Entry 7ME7 (electron microscopy, 3.73 A resolution); this record covers chains R and A of the 3 polymer chains in the assembly.

Chain R:
Name: Spike protein S1
Organism: Severe acute respiratory syndrome coronavirus 2
UniProtKB: P0DTC2 (SPIKE_SARS2); numbering as in UniProt (aligned over 333-526)
Sequence (194 residues; row label = number of the first residue in the row):
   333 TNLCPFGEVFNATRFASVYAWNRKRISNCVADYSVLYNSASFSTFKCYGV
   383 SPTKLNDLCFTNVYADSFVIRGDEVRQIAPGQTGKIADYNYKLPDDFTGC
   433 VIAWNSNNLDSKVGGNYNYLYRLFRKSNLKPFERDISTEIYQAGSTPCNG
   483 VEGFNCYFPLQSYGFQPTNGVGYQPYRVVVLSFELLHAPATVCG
UniProt features mapped onto this chain:
  - region: Arg403 to Asp405 (Integrin-binding motif), Asn448 to Phe456 (Immunodominant HLA epitope recognized by the CD8+)
  - glycosylation: Asn343 (N-linked (GlcNAc...) (complex) asparagine)
  - natural variant: Gly339 (G339D: In strain: Omicron/BA.1, Omicron/BA.2 and 4 more; G339H: In strain: Omicron/BA.2.75, Omicron/XBB.1.5 and 1 more), Arg346 (R346K: In strain: Mu/B.1.621; R346T: In strain: Omicron/BQ.1.1, Omicron/XBB.1.5 and 1 more), Leu368 (L368I: In strain: Omicron/XBB.1.5, Omicron/EG.5.1), Ser371 (S371F: In strain: Omicron/BA.2, Omicron/BA.2.12.1 and 6 more; S371L: In strain: Omicron/BA.1), Ser373 (S373P: In strain: Omicron/BA.1, Omicron/BA.2 and 7 more), Ser375 (S375F: In strain: Omicron/BA.1, Omicron/BA.2 and 7 more), Thr376 (T376A: In strain: Omicron/BA.2, Omicron/BA.2.12.1 and 5 more), Asp405 (D405N: In strain: Omicron/BA.2, Omicron/BA.2.12.1 and 6 more), Arg408 (R408S: In strain: Omicron/BA.2, Omicron/BA.2.12.1 and 6 more), Lys417 (K417N: In strain: Beta/B.1.351, Omicron/BA.1 and 8 more; K417T: In strain: Gamma/P.1), Asn440 (N440K: In strain: Omicron/BA.1, Omicron/BA.2 and 7 more), Lys444 (K444T: In strain: Omicron/BQ.1.1), 16 further natural variant entries in UniProt
  - mutagenesis: Asn343 (N343Q: Reduced viral infectivity), Leu452 (L452R: Increased resistance to neutralizing antibodies. Decreases HLA binding to NF9 epitope. Increased binding affinity to human ACE2), Tyr453 (Y453F: Decreased HLA binding to NF9 epitope. Increased binding affinity to human ACE2), Ala475 (A475V: Increased resistance to neutralizing antibodies), Val483 (V483A: Increased resistance to neutralizing antibodies), Glu484 (E484D: Increased replication in human TMEM106B overexpressing cells), Phe490 (F490L: Increased resistance to neutralizing antibodies and human covalescent sera neutralization), Gln493 (Q493N: Reduced host ACE2-binding affinity in vitro; Q493Y: Reduced host ACE2-binding affinity in vitro), Asn501 (N501T: Reduced host ACE2-binding affinity in vitro; N501Y: Increased binding affinity to human ACE2), His519 (H519P: Increased resistance to human covalescent sera neutralization)
What the authors report for this chain:
  - mutagenesis - L452R/E484Q: decreased binding to Nanobody Nb17 (chain A)
  - mutagenesis - E484K, E484Q: unchanged binding to Nanobody Nb17 (chain A)

Chain A:
Name: Nanobody Nb17
Organism: Lama glama
Notes: antibody fragment or engineered binder
Sequence (119 residues; each row starts with the number of its first residue):
     1 HVQLVESGGGLVQAGGSLRLSCAASGSIFSSNAMSWYRQAPGKQRELVAS
    51 ITSGGNADYADSVKGRFTISRDKNTVYPEMSSLKPADTAVYYCHAVGQEA
   101 SAYAPRAYWGQGTQVTVSS

How chain R and chain A interact:
Contacting residue pairs (31; chain R residue first):
  Phe347(R) - Ser31(A)  hydrogen bond (backbone-side chain)
  Ala348(R) - Ser31(A)
  Ala348(R) - Ser53(A)
  Ser349(R) - Ser31(A)
  Tyr351(R) - Asn32(A)
  Tyr351(R) - Ala33(A)  hydrogen bond (side chain-backbone)
  Tyr351(R) - Val96(A)
  Asn354(R) - Gly55(A)
  Arg355(R) - Gly55(A)
  Tyr449(R) - Glu99(A)
  Asn450(R) - Ser30(A)  hydrogen bond (backbone-side chain)
  Leu452(R) - Val96(A)  hydrophobic
  Leu452(R) - Gln98(A)
  Arg466(R) - Thr52(A)
  Ile468(R) - Ala33(A)  hydrophobic
  Ile468(R) - Met34(A)
  Ile468(R) - Ser35(A)
  Ile468(R) - Ser50(A)
  Ile468(R) - Ile51(A)
  Thr470(R) - His94(A)
  Thr470(R) - Ala95(A)
  Asn481(R) - Arg106(A)
  Gly482(R) - Pro105(A)
  Val483(R) - Pro105(A)  hydrophobic
  Glu484(R) - Ser101(A)
  Phe490(R) - Gly97(A)
  Phe490(R) - Gln98(A)
  Leu492(R) - Val96(A)  hydrophobic
  Leu492(R) - Gln98(A)  hydrogen bond (backbone-side chain)
  Gln493(R) - Gln98(A)
  Ser494(R) - Glu99(A)
Other interface residues (no listed pair), chain R (22 interface residues in all): Ala352, Lys444
Other interface residues (no listed pair), chain A (23 interface residues in all): Ile28, Phe29, Asn56

In short:
22 residues of chain R face 23 of chain A across their interface, with 4 hydrogen bonds. Polar contacts
include Phe347(R)-Ser31(A), Tyr351(R)-Ala33(A) and Asn450(R)-Ser30(A). The paper reports that L452R/E484Q of
chain R reduce binding to Nanobody Nb17 (chain A); E484K and E484Q of chain R leave binding to Nanobody Nb17
(chain A) unchanged.
Chain R is Spike protein S1 (Severe acute respiratory syndrome coronavirus 2) and chain A is Nanobody Nb17
(Lama glama); the structure, CryoEM structure of SARS-CoV-2 RBD in complex with nanobodies Nb17 and Nb105, was
determined by electron microscopy together with 7MDW, 7MEJ, 7N9B, 7N9C, 7N9E and 7N9T from the same study.
